PDB entry 1HH6 | X-ray diffraction, 2.60 A resolution | chains B and C of the 3 polymer chains in the assembly

# Chain B
Name: IGG2A kappa antibody CB41 (heavy chain)
From: Mus musculus
Notes: antibody fragment or engineered binder
Chain sequence (213 residues; numbered 1 to 213; the number before each row is that of its first residue):
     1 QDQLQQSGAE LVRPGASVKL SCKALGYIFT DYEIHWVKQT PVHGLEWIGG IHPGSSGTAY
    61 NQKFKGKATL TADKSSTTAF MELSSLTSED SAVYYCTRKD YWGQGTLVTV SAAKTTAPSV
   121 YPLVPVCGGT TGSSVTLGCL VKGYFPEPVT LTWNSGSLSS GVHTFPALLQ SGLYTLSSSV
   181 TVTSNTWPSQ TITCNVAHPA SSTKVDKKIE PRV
Disulfide bonds: C22-C96, C139-C194

# Chain C
Name: Pep-4
Chain sequence (11 residues; each row starts with the number of its first residue):
     1 DATPEDLGAR L

# Chain B / chain C interface
Pairs across the interface - 23 pairs, chain B then chain C:
  D31(B) with P4(C)
  Y32(B) with A2(C), hydrogen bond (side chain-backbone); T3(C); P4(C); D6(C); L7(C), hydrophobic
  E33(B) with L7(C); G8(C), hydrogen bond (side chain-backbone); A9(C), hydrogen bond (side chain-backbone); R10(C), hydrogen bond (side chain-backbone); L11(C)
  G50(B) with L11(C)
  H52(B) with G8(C); R10(C)
  S55(B) with R10(C)
  G57(B) with L11(C)
  T58(B) with L11(C)
  A59(B) with L11(C)
  R98(B) with D6(C)
  K99(B) with D6(C), hydrogen bond (side chain-backbone); L7(C)
  D100(B) with A2(C); D6(C)
Interface residues without a listed pair, chain B (13 interface residues in all): H35

# Summary
The interface between chain B and chain C involves 13 residues on one side and 9 on the other; the contacts
include 5 hydrogen bonds. Among the polar pairs are Y32(B)-A2(C), E33(B)-G8(C) and E33(B)-A9(C).
Here chain B is IGG2A kappa antibody CB41 (heavy chain) (Mus musculus) and chain C is Pep-4. Entry 1HH6
(Anti-P24 (HIV-1) fab fragment CB41 complexed with a peptide) was determined by X-ray diffraction (same
publication as 1HH9).
